PDB entry 7WK4 | electron microscopy, 3.69 A resolution | chains A and B of the 4 polymer chains in the assembly

Chain A:
Name: Angiotensin-converting enzyme 2
From: Homo sapiens
Notes: EC 3.4.17.23, 3.4.17.-
Reference sequence: Q9BYF1 (ACE2_HUMAN); numbering as in UniProt (aligned over 17-615)
Sequence (625 residues; each row starts with the number of its first residue; numbering starts at 0):
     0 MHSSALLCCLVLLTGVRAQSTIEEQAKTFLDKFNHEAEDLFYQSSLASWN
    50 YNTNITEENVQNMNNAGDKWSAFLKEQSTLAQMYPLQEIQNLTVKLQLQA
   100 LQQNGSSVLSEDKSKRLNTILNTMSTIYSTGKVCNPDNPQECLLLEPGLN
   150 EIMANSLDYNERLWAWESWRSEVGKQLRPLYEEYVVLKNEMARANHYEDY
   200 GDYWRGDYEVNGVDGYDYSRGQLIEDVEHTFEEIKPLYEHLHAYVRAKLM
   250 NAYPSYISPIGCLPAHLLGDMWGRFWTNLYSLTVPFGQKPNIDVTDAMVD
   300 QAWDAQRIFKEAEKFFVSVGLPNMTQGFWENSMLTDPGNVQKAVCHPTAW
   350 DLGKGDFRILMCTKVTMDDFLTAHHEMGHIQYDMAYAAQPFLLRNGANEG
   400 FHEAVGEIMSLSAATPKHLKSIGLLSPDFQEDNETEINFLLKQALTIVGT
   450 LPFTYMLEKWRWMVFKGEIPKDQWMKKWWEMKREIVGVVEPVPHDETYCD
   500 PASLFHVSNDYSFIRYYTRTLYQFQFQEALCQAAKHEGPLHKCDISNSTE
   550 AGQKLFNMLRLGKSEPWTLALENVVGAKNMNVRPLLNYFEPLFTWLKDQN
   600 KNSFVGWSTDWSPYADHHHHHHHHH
Disordered / not traced: 0-34, 616-624
Sequence notes: initiating methionine (0); expression tag (1-16, 616-624)
Curated features (UniProtKB/Swiss-Prot):
  - region (Interaction with SARS-CoV spike glycoprotein): Asp30 to Tyr41, Met82 to Pro84, Lys353 to Arg357
  - active site: Glu375 (Proton acceptor), His505 (Proton donor)
  - binding site (chloride): Arg169, Trp477, Lys481
  - binding site (substrate): Arg273, His345, Pro346, Tyr515
  - binding site (Zn(2+)): His374, His378, Glu402
  - glycosylation (N-linked (GlcNAc...) asparagine): Asn53, Asn90, Asn103, Asn322, Asn432, Asn546
  - mutagenesis: Ser19 (S19P: Increases slightly the interaction with RBD domain of SARS-CoV-2 spike protein), Gln24 to Lys26 (Slightly inhibits interaction with SARS-CoV spike glycoprotein), Gln24 (Q24T: Increases slightly the interaction with RBD domain of SARS-CoV-2 spike protein), Ala25 (A25V: Increases slightly the interaction with RBD domain of SARS-CoV-2 spike protein), Thr27 (T27Y: Increases slightly the interaction with RBD domain of SARS-CoV-2 spike protein. In sACE2.v2.2; increases interaction with RBD domain of SARS-CoV-2 spike protein ...), Leu29 (L29F: Increases slightly the interaction with RBD domain of SARS-CoV-2 spike protein), Lys31 (K31D: Abolishes interaction with SARS-CoV spike glycoprotein; K31Y: Increases slightly the interaction with RBD domain of SARS-CoV-2 spike protein), Asn33 (N33D: Increases slightly the interaction with RBD domain of SARS-CoV-2 spike protein), His34 (H34A: Increases slightly the interaction with RBD domain of SARS-CoV-2 spike protein), Glu37 (E37A: No effect on interaction with SARS-CoV spike glycoprotein), Asp38 (D38A: No effect on interaction with SARS-CoV spike glycoprotein), Leu39 (L39R: Increases slightly the interaction with RBD domain of SARS-CoV-2 spike protein), 48 further mutagenesis entries in UniProt
Disulfides: Cys133-Cys141, Cys344-Cys361, Cys530-Cys542

Chain B:
Name: Spike glycoprotein
From: Severe acute respiratory syndrome coronavirus 2
Reference sequence: P0DTC2 (SPIKE_SARS2); aligned to UniProt positions 1-1205 over residues 1-1205
Sequence (1258 residues; row label = number of the first residue in the row; note: 5 numbers in that range are skipped by the numbering (no residue carries them; nothing is unmodelled there); a row labelled like 214A-214B holds insertion residues (214A, then the next letters in order)):
     1 MFVFLVLLPLVSSQCVNLTTRTQLPPAYTNSFTRGVYYPDKVFRSSVLHS
    51 TQDLFLPFFSNVTWFHVI
    71 SGTNGTKRFDNPVLPFNDGVYFASIEKSNIIRGWIFGTTLDSKTQSLLIV
   121 NNATNVVIKVCEFQFCNDPFLD
   146 HKNNKSWMESEFRVYSSANNCTFEYVSQPFLMDLEGKQGNFKNLREFVFK
   196 NIDGYFKIYSKHTPIIVRE
214A-214B PE
   215 DLPQGFSALEPLVDLPIGINITRFQTLLALHRSYLTPGDSSSGWTAGAAA
   265 YYVGYLQPRTFLLKYNENGTITDAVDCALDPLSETKCTLKSFTVEKGIYQ
   315 TSNFRVQPTESIVRFPNITNLCPFDEVFNATRFASVYAWNRKRISNCVAD
   365 YSVLYNLAPFFTFKCYGVSPTKLNDLCFTNVYADSFVIRGDEVRQIAPGQ
   415 TGNIADYNYKLPDDFTGCVIAWNSNKLDSKVSGNYNYLYRLFRKSNLKPF
   465 ERDISTEIYQAGNKPCNGVAGFNCYFPLRSYSFRPTYGVGHQPYRVVVLS
   515 FELLHAPATVCGPKKSTNLVKNKCVNFNFNGLKGTGVLTESNKKFLPFQQ
   565 FGRDIADTTDAVRDPQTLEILDITPCSFGGVSVITPGTNTSNQVAVLYQG
   615 VNCTEVPVAIHADQLTPTWRVYSTGSNVFQTRAGCLIGAEYVNNSYECDI
   665 PIGAGICASYQTQTKSHGSASSVASQSIIAYTMSLGAENSVAYSNNSIAI
   715 PTNFTISVTTEILPVSMTKTSVDCTMYICGDSTECSNLLLQYGSFCTQLK
   765 RALTGIAVEQDKNTQEVFAQVKQIYKTPPIKYFGGFNFSQILPDPSKPSK
   815 RSFIEDLLFNKVTLADAGFIKQYGDCLGDIAARDLICAQKFKGLTVLPPL
   865 LTDEMIAQYTSALLAGTITSGWTFGAGAALQIPFAMQMAYRFNGIGVTQN
   915 VLYENQKLIANQFNSAIGKIQDSLSSTASALGKLQDVVNHNAQALNTLVK
   965 QLSSKFGAISSVLNDIFSRLDPPEAEVQIDRLITGRLQSLQTYVTQQLIR
  1015 AAEIRASANLAATKMSECVLGQSKRVDFCGKGYHLMSFPQSAPHGVVFLH
  1065 VTYVPAQEKNFTTAPAICHDGKAHFPREGVFVSNGTHWFVTQRNFYEPQI
  1115 ITTDNTFVSGNCDVVIGIVNNTVYDPLQPELDSFKEELDKYFKNHTSPDV
  1165 DLGDISGINASVVNIQKEIDRLNEVAKNLNESLIDLQELGKYEQGSGYIP
  1215 EAPRDGQAYVRKDGEWVLLSTFLENLYFQGDYKDDDDKHHHHHHHHH
Disordered / not traced: 1-13, 71-76, 146-152, 211-214, 214A-214B, 247-253, 622-640, 677-688, 828-853, 1148-1261
Sequence notes: variant Val67 (Ala in P0DTC2), Ile95 (Thr in P0DTC2), Asp142 (Gly in P0DTC2), Ile211 (Leu212 in P0DTC2), Asp339 (Gly in P0DTC2), Leu371 (Ser in P0DTC2), Pro373 (Ser in P0DTC2), Phe375 (Ser in P0DTC2), Asn417 (Lys in P0DTC2), Lys440 (Asn in P0DTC2), Ser446 (Gly in P0DTC2), Asn477 (Ser in P0DTC2), Lys478 (Thr in P0DTC2), Ala484 (Glu in P0DTC2), Arg493 (Gln in P0DTC2), Ser496 (Gly in P0DTC2), Arg498 (Gln in P0DTC2), Tyr501 (Asn in P0DTC2), His505 (Tyr in P0DTC2), Lys547 (Thr in P0DTC2), Gly614 (Asp in P0DTC2), Tyr655 (His in P0DTC2), Lys679 (Asn in P0DTC2), His681 (Pro in P0DTC2), Lys764 (Asn in P0DTC2), Tyr796 (Asp in P0DTC2), Lys856 (Asn in P0DTC2), His954 (Gln in P0DTC2), Lys969 (Asn in P0DTC2), Phe981 (Leu in P0DTC2); insertion (214, 214A-214B); engineered mutation Gly682 (Arg in P0DTC2), Ser683 (Arg in P0DTC2), Ser685 (Arg in P0DTC2), Pro986 (Lys in P0DTC2), Pro987 (Val in P0DTC2); expression tag (1206-1261)
Curated features (UniProtKB/Swiss-Prot):
  - region: Asn280 to Cys301 (Putative superantigen), Arg403 to Asp405 (Integrin-binding motif), Asn448 to Phe456 (Immunodominant HLA epitope recognized by the CD8+), Ser816 to Tyr837 (Fusion peptide 1), Lys835 to Phe855 (Fusion peptide 2), Asp1163 to Glu1202 (Heptad repeat 2)
  - site: Arg815, Ser816 (Cleavage)
  - glycosylation: Asn17 (N-linked (GlcNAc...) (complex) asparagine), Asn61 (N-linked (GlcNAc...) (hybrid) asparagine), Asn74 (N-linked (GlcNAc...) (complex) asparagine), Asn122 (N-linked (GlcNAc...) (hybrid) asparagine), Asn149 (N-linked (GlcNAc...) (complex) asparagine), Asn165 (N-linked (GlcNAc...) (complex) asparagine), Asn234 (N-linked (GlcNAc...) (high mannose) asparagine), Asn282 (N-linked (GlcNAc...) (complex) asparagine), Thr323 (O-linked (GalNAc) threonine), Ser325 (O-linked (HexNAc...) serine), Asn331 (N-linked (GlcNAc...) (complex) asparagine), Asn343 (N-linked (GlcNAc...) (complex) asparagine), Asn603 (N-linked (GlcNAc...) (hybrid) asparagine), Asn616 (N-linked (GlcNAc...) (complex) asparagine), Asn657 (N-linked (GlcNAc...) (complex) asparagine), Thr676 (O-linked (GlcNAc...) threonine), Thr678 (O-linked (GlcNAc...) threonine), Asn709 (N-linked (GlcNAc...) (high mannose) asparagine), Asn717 (N-linked (GlcNAc...) (hybrid) asparagine), Asn801 (N-linked (GlcNAc...) (hybrid) asparagine) and 6 more in UniProt
Disulfides: Cys131-Cys166, Cys291-Cys301, Cys336-Cys361, Cys379-Cys432, Cys391-Cys525, Cys480-Cys488, Cys538-Cys590, Cys617-Cys649, Cys662-Cys671, Cys738-Cys760, Cys743-Cys749, Cys1032-Cys1043, Cys1082-Cys1126

How chain A and chain B interact:
Residue-residue contacts - 37 pairs, chain A then chain B:
  Glu35(A) with Phe490(B); Arg493(B), salt bridge
  Asp38(A) with Arg493(B); Ser494(B), hydrogen bond; Tyr495(B); Ser496(B)
  Tyr41(A) with Tyr501(B); His505(B), hydrogen bond
  Leu45(A) with Tyr501(B)
  Leu79(A) with Phe486(B)
  Met82(A) with Phe486(B)
  Tyr83(A) with Phe486(B), hydrophobic; Asn487(B)
  Glu87(A) with Asn477(B), hydrogen bond
  Thr324(A) with Gly502(B); Val503(B), hydrogen bond (side chain-backbone)
  Gly326(A) with Tyr501(B); Gly502(B)
  Asn330(A) with Thr500(B), hydrogen bond; Tyr501(B)
  Gly352(A) with His505(B), hydrogen bond (backbone-side chain)
  Lys353(A) with Arg403(B); Tyr453(B); Ser494(B), hydrogen bond (side chain-backbone); Tyr495(B); Ser496(B), hydrogen bond; Gly504(B); His505(B)
  Gly354(A) with Gly504(B), hydrogen bond (backbone-backbone); His505(B)
  Asp355(A) with Tyr501(B); Gly502(B), hydrogen bond (side chain-backbone); His505(B)
  Arg357(A) with Thr500(B), hydrogen bond (side chain-backbone); Tyr501(B); Gly502(B)
  Ala387(A) with Asn417(B)
Interface residues without a listed pair, chain A (20 interface residues in all): Glu37, Trp48, Ala386
Interface residues without a listed pair, chain B (20 interface residues in all): Asp405, Gly485, Pro499

In short:
The chain A/chain B interface involves 20 residues from each chain, with 11 hydrogen bonds and 1 salt bridge.
Among the polar pairs are Glu35(A)-Arg493(B), Asp38(A)-Ser494(B) and Tyr41(A)-His505(B).
Chain A is Angiotensin-converting enzyme 2 (Homo sapiens) and chain B is Spike glycoprotein (Severe acute
respiratory syndrome coronavirus 2); the structure, Cryo-EM structure of SARS-CoV-2 Omicron spike protein with
ACE2, C1 state, was determined by electron microscopy together with 7WK6, 7WK8, 7WK9, 7WKA, 7WVP and 7WVQ from
the same study.
